Entry 8B5X (X-ray diffraction, 1.98 A resolution); this record covers chains B and C of the 5 polymer chains in the assembly.

== Chain B (and C) ==
Name: SUN domain-containing protein 1
Organism: Homo sapiens
Notes: chain C of this document is another copy of the same molecule, construct and numbering; everything in this record applies to it too
Reference sequence: O94901 (SUN1_HUMAN); residue numbers follow UniProt; this construct covers 616-812
Chain sequence (203 residues; row label = number of the first residue in the row):
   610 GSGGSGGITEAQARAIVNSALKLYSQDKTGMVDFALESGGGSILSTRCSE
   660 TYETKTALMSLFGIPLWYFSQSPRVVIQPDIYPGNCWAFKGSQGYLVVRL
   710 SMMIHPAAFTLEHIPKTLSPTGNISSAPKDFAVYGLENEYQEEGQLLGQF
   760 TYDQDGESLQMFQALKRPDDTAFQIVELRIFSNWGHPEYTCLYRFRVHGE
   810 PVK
Not modelled in the structure: 610-617, 812
Sequence notes: expression tag (610-615)
Disulfide bonds: Cys695-Cys800
Bound ions: K+: Val684, Gln687, Asp689, Tyr802

== Interface between chain B and chain C ==
Contacting residue pairs (38; chain B residue first):
  Val626(B) - Val626(C)  hydrophobic
  Val626(B) - Ala629(C)  hydrophobic
  Leu630(B) - Ala629(C)  hydrophobic
  Leu630(B) - Leu630(C)  hydrophobic
  Lys631(B) - Glu766(C)  salt bridge
  Tyr633(B) - Tyr633(C)
  Ser634(B) - Tyr633(C)
  Gln635(B) - Pro724(C)
  Gln635(B) - Thr726(C)  hydrogen bond
  Gln635(B) - Leu727(C)
  Asp636(B) - Tyr691(C)
  Gly639(B) - Thr726(C)
  Met640(B) - Thr726(C)
  Met640(B) - Leu727(C)
  Val641(B) - Thr726(C)  hydrogen bond (backbone-backbone)
  Val641(B) - Leu727(C)
  Val641(B) - Ser728(C)
  Val641(B) - Pro729(C)  hydrophobic
  Phe643(B) - Pro729(C)  hydrophobic
  Leu645(B) - Tyr691(C)  hydrophobic
  Leu645(B) - Pro692(C)
  Ser647(B) - Tyr691(C)
  Ser647(B) - Pro692(C)  hydrogen bond (side chain-backbone)
  Ser647(B) - Gly693(C)
  Ser647(B) - Asn694(C)
  Gly648(B) - Pro692(C)  hydrogen bond (backbone-backbone)
  Met668(B) - Phe671(C)  hydrophobic
  Trp676(B) - Phe671(C)
  Trp676(B) - Ile673(C)  hydrophobic
  Phe678(B) - Phe671(C)
  Phe678(B) - Gly672(C)
  Ser681(B) - Gly672(C)
  Arg683(B) - Leu667(C)  hydrogen bond (side chain-backbone)
  Arg683(B) - Ser669(C)  hydrogen bond
  Pro688(B) - Tyr691(C)
  Ser710(B) - Pro729(C)
  Met711(B) - Pro729(C)
  Pro810(B) - Pro729(C)
Interface residues without a listed pair, chain B (28 interface residues in all): Glu619, Arg623, Glu646, Leu667, Arg803
Interface residues without a listed pair, chain C (22 interface residues in all): Ile625, Met668, Thr730

== In short ==
The interface between chain B and chain C involves 28 residues on one side and 22 on the other, with 6
hydrogen bonds and 1 salt bridge. Polar contacts include Lys631(B)-Glu766(C), Gln635(B)-Thr726(C) and
Ser647(B)-Pro692(C). Val684(B), Gln687(B), Asp689(B) and Tyr802(B) coordinate K+.
Chain B and chain C are both SUN domain-containing protein 1 (Homo sapiens); the structure, Crystal structure
of the SUN1-KASH6 9:6 complex, was determined by X-ray diffraction, deposited together with 7Z8Y and 8B46.
